PDB entry 3GTJ | X-ray diffraction, 3.42 A resolution | chains C and K of the 13 polymer chains in the assembly

# Chain C
Name: DNA-directed RNA polymerase II subunit RPB3
Source organism: Saccharomyces cerevisiae
Notes: fragment: DNA-directed RNA polymerase II 45 kDa polypeptide
UniProtKB: P16370 (RPB3_YEAST); residues 1-318 here = UniProt positions 1-318
Amino-acid sequence (318 residues; each row starts with the number of its first residue):
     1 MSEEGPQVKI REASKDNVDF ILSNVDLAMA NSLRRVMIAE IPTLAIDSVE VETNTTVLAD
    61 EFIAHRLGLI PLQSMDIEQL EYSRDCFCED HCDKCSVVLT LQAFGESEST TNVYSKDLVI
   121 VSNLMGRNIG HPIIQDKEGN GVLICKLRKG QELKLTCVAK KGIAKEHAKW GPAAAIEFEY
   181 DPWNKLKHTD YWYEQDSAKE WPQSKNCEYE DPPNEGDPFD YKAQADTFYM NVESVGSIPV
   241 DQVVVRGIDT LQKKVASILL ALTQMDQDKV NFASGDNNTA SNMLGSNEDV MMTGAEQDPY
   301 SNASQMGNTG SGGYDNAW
Disordered / not traced: 1, 273-318
Bound ions: Zn2+: Cys86, Cys88, Cys92, Cys95
Curated features (UniProtKB/Swiss-Prot):
  - binding site (Zn(2+)): Cys86, Cys88, Cys92, Cys95
  - modified residue: Ser2 (N-acetylserine)
  - natural variant: Ala30 (A30D: In mutant RPB3-1)
  - mutagenesis: Lys9 (K9E: Transcript termination readthrough)

# Chain K
Name: DNA-directed RNA polymerase II subunit RPB11
Source organism: Saccharomyces cerevisiae
Notes: fragment: DNA-directed RNA polymerase II 13.6 kDa polypeptide
UniProtKB: P38902 (RPB11_YEAST); residue numbers follow UniProt; this construct covers 1-120
Amino-acid sequence (120 residues; row label = number of the first residue in the row):
     1 MNAPDRFELF LLGEGESKLK IDPDTKAPNA VVITFEKEDH TLGNLIRAEL LNDRKVLFAA
    61 YKVEHPFFAR FKLRIQTTEG YDPKDALKNA CNSIINKLGA LKTNFETEWN LQTLAADDAF
Disordered / not traced: 115-120
Curated features (UniProtKB/Swiss-Prot):
  - mutagenesis: Glu108 (E108G/V: Transcript termination readthrough; E108K: Transcript termination readthrough. Lethal), Leu111 (L111P: Transcript termination readthrough), Leu114 (L114P: Transcript termination readthrough)

# How chain C and chain K interact
Residue-residue contacts (64; chain C residue first):
  Ser2(C) with Asn104(K), hydrogen bond (backbone-side chain)
  Glu3(C) with Ala100(K); Asn104(K)
  Glu4(C) with Ala100(K)
  Pro6(C) with Lys97(K); Leu101(K), hydrophobic; Asn104(K), hydrogen bond (backbone-side chain)
  Gln7(C) with Asn104(K), hydrogen bond
  Val8(C) with Leu101(K), hydrophobic; Glu108(K)
  Ile10(C) with Glu108(K); Gln112(K), hydrogen bond (backbone-side chain)
  Ala13(C) with Thr113(K); Leu114(K)
  Ser14(C) with Leu114(K)
  Lys15(C) with Leu114(K)
  Asp26(C) with Ala48(K)
  Ala28(C) with Leu45(K); Ala48(K), hydrophobic
  Met29(C) with Leu45(K), hydrophobic; Glu49(K)
  Asn31(C) with Asn44(K)
  Ser32(C) with His40(K); Thr41(K), hydrogen bond (side chain-backbone); Leu45(K)
  Arg35(C) with Asp39(K), salt bridge; His40(K); Thr41(K), hydrogen bond
  Val36(C) with Thr41(K)
  Glu40(C) with Thr41(K)
  Arg84(C) with Phe10(K); Leu11(K)
  Ile163(C) with Phe10(K), hydrophobic
  Lys165(C) with Arg6(K), hydrogen bond (backbone-side chain); Leu9(K), hydrogen bond (side chain-backbone); Asp39(K), salt bridge
  Glu166(C) with Arg6(K), hydrogen bond (backbone-side chain); Phe10(K)
  His167(C) with Arg6(K)
  Asp241(C) with Trp109(K), hydrogen bond
  Val244(C) with Phe105(K), hydrophobic
  Val245(C) with Lys102(K); Phe105(K), hydrophobic; Glu106(K)
  Ile248(C) with Leu98(K); Leu101(K), hydrophobic
  Leu251(C) with Leu98(K), hydrophobic
  Gln252(C) with Ile95(K); Leu98(K); Gly99(K); Lys102(K), hydrogen bond
  Lys254(C) with Glu38(K), salt bridge; Leu42(K)
  Ala256(C) with Ile95(K), hydrophobic
  Ile258(C) with Phe35(K), hydrophobic; Leu42(K), hydrophobic
  Leu259(C) with Lys88(K); Cys91(K), hydrophobic; Asn92(K); Ile95(K), hydrophobic
  Leu262(C) with Leu87(K), hydrophobic; Lys88(K)
  Thr263(C) with Lys88(K)
  Met265(C) with Leu19(K)
Interface residues without a listed pair, chain C (43 interface residues in all): Arg11, Val18, Ala164, Val240, Asp249, Val255, Asp266
Interface residues without a listed pair, chain K (39 interface residues in all): Phe7, Lys18, Lys84, Ile94, Asn96

# Overview
The interface between chain C and chain K involves 43 residues on one side and 39 on the other; the contacts
include 11 hydrogen bonds and 3 salt bridges. Polar pairs include Arg35(C)-Asp39(K), Lys165(C)-Asp39(K) and
Lys254(C)-Glu38(K).
Here chain C is DNA-directed RNA polymerase II subunit RPB3 and chain K is DNA-directed RNA polymerase II
subunit RPB11, both from Saccharomyces cerevisiae. Entry 3GTJ (Backtracked RNA polymerase II complex with
13mer RNA) was determined by X-ray diffraction (same publication as 3GTG, 3GTK, 3GTL, 3GTM, 3GTO, 3GTP and
3GTQ).
